1G0U - chains E and F of the 28 polymer chains in the assembly; structure by X-ray diffraction, 2.40 A resolution.

== Chain E ==
Molecule: Proteasome component PRE5
Organism: Saccharomyces cerevisiae
Notes: EC 3.4.99.46
UniProtKB: P40302 (PSA1_YEAST); the construct has insertions or renumbered stretches relative to UniProt, so the offset changes along the chain: 3-60 = UniProt 1-58; 63-180 = UniProt 59-176; 183-204 = UniProt 183-204; 210-233 = UniProt 211-234
Amino-acid sequence (234 residues; row label = number of the first residue in the row; note: 7 numbers in that range are skipped by the numbering (no residue carries them; nothing is unmodelled there); a row labelled like 180A-180F holds insertion residues (180A, then the next letters in order)):
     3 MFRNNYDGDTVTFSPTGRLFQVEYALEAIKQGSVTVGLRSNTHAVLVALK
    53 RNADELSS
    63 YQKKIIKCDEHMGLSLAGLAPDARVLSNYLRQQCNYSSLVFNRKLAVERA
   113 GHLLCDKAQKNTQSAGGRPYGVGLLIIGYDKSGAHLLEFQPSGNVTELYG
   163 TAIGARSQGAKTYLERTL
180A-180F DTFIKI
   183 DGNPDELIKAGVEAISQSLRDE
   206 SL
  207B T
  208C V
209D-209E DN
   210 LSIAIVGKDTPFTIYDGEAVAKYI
Disordered / not traced: 3-6
Curated features (UniProtKB/Swiss-Prot):
  - modified residue: Ser16 (Phosphoserine)
  - cross-link: Lys191 (Glycyl lysine isopeptide (Lys-Gly) (interchain with G-Cter in ubiquitin))

== Chain F ==
Molecule: Proteasome component C1
Organism: Saccharomyces cerevisiae
Notes: EC 3.4.99.46
UniProtKB: P21242 (PSA3_YEAST); aligned to UniProt positions 1-248 over residues 1-241 (the alignment contains insertions or deletions, so no single offset holds)
Amino-acid sequence (248 residues; numbered 1 to 241 plus 11 insertion-coded residues; 4 numbers in that range are skipped by the numbering (no residue carries them; nothing is unmodelled there); the number before each row is that of its first residue; a row labelled like 180A-180F holds insertion residues (180A, then the next letters in order)):
     1 MTSIGTGYDLSNSVFSPDGRNFQVEYAVKAVENGTTSIGIKCNDGVVFAV
    51 EKLITSKLLVPQKNVKIQVVDRHIGCVYSGLIPDGRHLVNRGREEAASFK
   101 KLYKTPIPIPAFADRLGQYVQAHTLYNSVRPFGVSTIFGGVDKNGAHLYM
   151 LEPSGSYWGYKGAATGKGRQSAKAELEKLV
180A-180F DHHPEG
   184 LSAREAVKQAAKIIYL
   201 AHEDNK
206B-206C EK
   207 DFELEISWCSLS
218A-218C ETN
   219 GLHKFVKGDLLQEAIDFAQKEIN
Disordered / not traced: 1-6
Curated features (UniProtKB/Swiss-Prot):
  - modified residue: Thr2 (N-acetylthreonine)

== Chain E / chain F interface ==
Residue-residue contacts (57):
  Tyr8(E) - Asp9(F)  hydrogen bond
  Tyr8(E) - Leu10(F)  hydrophobic
  Thr12(E) - Arg130(F)
  Val13(E) - Ser128(F)
  Val13(E) - Val129(F)
  Val13(E) - Arg130(F)
  Thr14(E) - Leu10(F)  hydrogen bond (side chain-backbone)
  Thr14(E) - Gln23(F)
  Phe15(E) - Gln23(F)  hydrogen bond (backbone-side chain)
  Phe15(E) - Tyr26(F)
  Phe15(E) - Ala27(F)  hydrophobic
  Phe15(E) - Ala30(F)  hydrophobic
  Phe15(E) - Leu81(F)  hydrophobic
  Phe15(E) - Arg130(F)
  Phe15(E) - Pro131(F)
  Phe15(E) - Gly133(F)
  Ser16(E) - Tyr26(F)
  Pro17(E) - Tyr26(F)  hydrophobic
  Pro17(E) - Lys29(F)
  Thr18(E) - Lys29(F)
  Gly19(E) - Tyr26(F)
  Gly19(E) - Lys29(F)
  Gly19(E) - Ala30(F)
  Leu21(E) - Leu81(F)  hydrophobic
  Leu21(E) - Arg130(F)
  His114(E) - Arg86(F)  hydrogen bond (backbone-side chain)
  Cys117(E) - Arg86(F)
  Asp118(E) - Arg86(F)  salt bridge
  Asp118(E) - Asn90(F)
  Gln121(E) - Pro83(F)
  Gln121(E) - Asp84(F)
  Gln121(E) - His87(F)  hydrogen bond
  Thr124(E) - Arg130(F)  hydrogen bond (backbone-side chain)
  Gln125(E) - His123(F)
  Gln125(E) - Val129(F)
  Gln125(E) - Arg130(F)
  Gln125(E) - Phe132(F)
  Ala127(E) - Ser128(F)  hydrogen bond (backbone-backbone)
  Ser154(E) - Pro83(F)
  Gly155(E) - Pro83(F)
  Asn156(E) - Ile82(F)
  Asn156(E) - Pro83(F)
  Thr158(E) - Asn64(F)
  Glu159(E) - Leu59(F)
  Glu159(E) - Val60(F)  hydrogen bond (backbone-backbone)
  Glu159(E) - Asn64(F)  hydrogen bond (backbone-side chain)
  Leu160(E) - Leu58(F)
  Leu160(E) - Leu59(F)  hydrophobic
  Leu160(E) - Val60(F)
  Tyr161(E) - Leu58(F)  hydrogen bond (backbone-backbone)
  Tyr161(E) - Leu59(F)
  Tyr161(E) - Val60(F)  hydrophobic
  Tyr161(E) - Pro61(F)
  Gly162(E) - Leu58(F)
  Lys173(E) - Leu58(F)
  Glu177(E) - Ser56(F)
  Leu180(E) - Lys57(F)
Also at the interface, not in a pair above, chain E (35 interface residues in all): Arg41, Glu110, Ser126, Val157, Thr163, Leu176, Phe180C
Also at the interface, not in a pair above, chain F (30 interface residues in all): Lys63, Asn127

== Summary ==
Chain E and chain F form an interface of 35 and 30 residues respectively; the contacts include 10 hydrogen
bonds and 1 salt bridge. Polar pairs include Asp118(E)-Arg86(F), Tyr8(E)-Asp9(F) and Thr14(E)-Leu10(F).
Chain E is Proteasome component PRE5 and chain F is Proteasome component C1, both from Saccharomyces
cerevisiae; the structure, A gated channel into the proteasome core particle, was determined by X-ray
diffraction.
